PDB entry 3OTO | X-ray diffraction, 3.69 A resolution | chains A and I of the 21 polymer chains in the assembly

Chain A:
Molecule: 16S rRNA
Organism: Thermus thermophilus
Sequence (1522 nucleotides; each row starts with the number of its first residue; note: 42 numbers in that range are skipped by the numbering (no residue carries them; nothing is unmodelled there); a row labelled like 190A-190L holds insertion residues (190A, then the next letters in order); numbering starts at 0):
     0 UUUGUUGGAG AGUUUGAUCC UGGCUCAGGG UGAACGCUGG CGGCGUGCCU AAGACAUGCA
    60 AGUCGUGCGG G
    73 CCGCGGGGUU UU
    88 ACUCCG
    95 UGGUC
   101 AGCGGCGGAC GGGUGAGUAA CGCGUGGGU
  129A G
   130 ACCUACCCGG AAGAGGGGGA CAACCCGGGG AAACUCGGGC UAAUCCCCCA UGUGGACCCG
   190 C
190A-190L CCCUUGGGGUGU
   191 GUCCAAAGGG CUUU
   216 GCCCGCUUCC GGAUGGGCCC GCGUCCCAUC AGCUAGUUGG UGGGGUAAUG GCCCACCAAG
   276 GCGACGACGG GUAGCCGGUC UGAGAGGAUG GCCGGCCACA GGGGCACUGA GACACGGGCC
   336 CCACUCCUAC GGGAGGCAGC AGUUAGGAAU CUUCCGCAAU GGGCGCAAGC CUGACGGAGC
   396 GACGCCGCUU GGAGGAAGAA GCCCUUCGGG GUGUAAACUC CUGAA
   442 CCCGGGACGA AACCCCCGAC GA
   474 GGGGACUGAC GGUACCGGG
   494 GUAAUAGCGC CGGCCAACUC CGUGCCAGCA GCCGCGGUAA UACGGAGGGC GCGAGCGUUA
   554 CCCGGAUUCA CUGGGCGUAA AGGGCGUGUA GGCGGCCUGG GGCGUCCCAU GUGAAAGACC
   614 ACGGCUCAAC CGUGGGGGAG CGUGGGAUAC GCUCAGGCUA GACGGUGGGA GAGGGUGGUG
   674 GAAUUCCCGG AGUAGCGGUG AAAUGCGCAG AUACCGGGAG GAACGCCGAU GGCGAAGGCA
   734 GCCACCUGGU CCACCCGUGA CGCUGAGGCG CGAAAGCGUG GGGAGCAAAC CGGAUUAGAU
   794 ACCCGGGUAG UCCACGCCCU AAACGAUGCG CGCUAGGUCU CUGGGUCU
   848 CCUGGGGGCC GAAGCUAACG CGUUAAGCGC GCCGCCUGGG GAGUACGGCC GCAAGGCUGA
   908 AACUCAAAGG AAUUGACGGG GGCCCGCACA AGCGGUGGAG CAUGUGGUUU AAUUCGAAGC
   968 AACGCGAAGA ACCUUACCAG GCCUUGACAU GCUAGG
 1003A G
  1004 AACCCGGGUG AAAGCCUGGG GUGCCCC
1030A-1030D GCGA
  1031 GGGGAGCCCU AGCACAGGUG CUGCAUGGCC GUCGUCAGCU CGUGCCGUGA GGUGUUGGGU
  1091 UAAGUCCCGC AACGAGCGCA ACCCCCGCCG UUAGUUGCCA GCGGUUCGGC CGGGCACUCU
  1151 AACGGGACUG CCCGCGAAA
  1171 GCGGGAGGAA GGAGGGGACG ACGUCUGGUC AGCAUGGCCC UUACGGCCUG GGCGACACAC
  1231 GUGCUACAAU GCCCACUACA AAGCGAUGCC ACCCGGCAAC GGGGAGCUAA UCGCAAAAAG
  1291 GUGGGCCCAG UUCGGAUUGG GGUCUGCAAC CCGACCCCAU GAAGCCGGAA UCGCUAGUAA
  1351 UCGCGGAUCA G
 1361A C
  1362 CAUGCCGCGG UGAAUACGUU CCCGGGCCUU GUACACACCG CCCGUCACGC CAUGGGAGCG
  1422 GGCUCUACCC GAAGUCGCCG GG
  1446 AGCCUACGGG
  1459 CAGGCGCCGA GGGUAGGGCC CGUGACUGGG GCGAAGUCGU AACAAGGUAG CUGUACCGGA
  1519 AGGUGCGGCU GGAUCACCUC CUUUCU
Unresolved in the structure: 0-4, 1535-1538
Ion coordination: Mg2+ site 1: U12, G22; K+ site 1 near G21 (its only coordinating residue here); Mg2+ site 2 near C48 (its only coordinating residue here); K+ site 2: A53, A353; Mg2+ site 3 near U62 (its only coordinating residue here); Mg2+ site 4: A116, G117, G289; Mg2+ site 5: A116, G289; Mg2+ site 6: C121, G124, U125, G236; Mg2+ site 7 near A195 (its only coordinating residue here); K+ site 3: G297, G299, G558; K+ site 4 near G305 (its only coordinating residue here); K+ site 5 near C352 (its only coordinating residue here); 36 more Mg2+ sites not listed; 17 more K+ sites not listed
What the authors report for this chain:
  - contacts within the chain: G1516-A1519 (hydrogen bond)
  - conformationally variable residues (domain motion, loop rearrangement): A792, U793, A794, C1054, A1492, A1493, G1517, A1518, A1519

Chain I:
Name: 30S ribosomal protein S9
Organism: Thermus thermophilus
Amino-acid sequence (128 residues; numbered 1 to 128; the number before each row is that of its first residue):
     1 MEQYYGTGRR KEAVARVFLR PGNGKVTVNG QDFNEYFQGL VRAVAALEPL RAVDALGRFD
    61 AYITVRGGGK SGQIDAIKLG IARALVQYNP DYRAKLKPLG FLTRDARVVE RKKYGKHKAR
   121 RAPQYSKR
Unresolved in the structure: 1

Interface between chain A and chain I:
Pairs across the interface - 115 pairs, chain A then chain I:
  G942(A) with Gln124(I), base contact
  U943(A) with Gln124(I), sugar contact
  C970(A) with Ser126(I), base contact
  C1116(A) with Val108(I), sugar contact
  G1117(A) with Arg9(I), sugar contact; Arg104(I), hydrogen bond to the phosphate; Ala106(I), sugar contact
  C1118(A) with Arg9(I), salt bridge to the phosphate; Arg83(I), hydrogen bond to the phosphate; Arg104(I), salt bridge to the phosphate
  C1119(A) with Arg83(I), salt bridge to the phosphate
  G1127(A) with Arg16(I), hydrogen bond to the sugar
  C1128(A) with Arg16(I), salt bridge to the phosphate; Tyr62(I), hydrogen bond to the sugar; Arg66(I), salt bridge to the phosphate
  C1129(A) with Tyr62(I), phosphate contact
  A1130(A) with Gln3(I), hydrogen bond to the sugar; Phe18(I), sugar contact; Arg20(I), hydrogen bond to the phosphate; Tyr62(I), phosphate contact
  G1131(A) with Glu2(I), phosphate contact; Arg20(I), salt bridge to the phosphate
  C1147(A) with Tyr5(I), hydrogen bond to the sugar; Thr7(I), phosphate contact; Arg16(I), hydrogen bond to the base
  U1148(A) with Tyr5(I), sugar contact; Thr7(I), hydrogen bond to the phosphate; Val14(I), phosphate contact; Arg16(I), sugar contact
  C1149(A) with Arg9(I), salt bridge to the phosphate
  G1177(A) with Lys97(I), salt bridge to the phosphate
  G1178(A) with Arg93(I), salt bridge to the phosphate; Lys97(I), salt bridge to the phosphate
  A1179(A) with Arg93(I), salt bridge to the phosphate; Leu102(I), sugar contact; Thr103(I), phosphate contact; Arg104(I), hydrogen bond to the sugar
  A1180(A) with Thr103(I), hydrogen bond to the phosphate
  G1185(A) with Glu110(I), hydrogen bond to the sugar
  G1186(A) with Glu110(I), sugar contact; Lys113(I), hydrogen bond to the phosphate; Arg120(I), salt bridge to the phosphate
  G1187(A) with Lys113(I), salt bridge to the phosphate
  A1188(A) with Tyr114(I), hydrogen bond to the phosphate
  G1231(A) with Ser126(I), phosphate contact
  U1232(A) with Gln124(I), hydrogen bond to the phosphate; Tyr125(I), phosphate contact; Ser126(I), hydrogen bond to the phosphate
  G1233(A) with His117(I), salt bridge to the phosphate; Pro123(I), phosphate contact; Gln124(I), hydrogen bond to the phosphate
  A1248(A) with Tyr36(I), sugar contact; Lys70(I), sugar contact
  C1249(A) with Gly68(I), hydrogen bond to the sugar; Gly69(I), base contact; Lys70(I), base contact; Gln73(I), hydrogen bond to the sugar
  A1250(A) with Glu12(I), sugar contact; Gly67(I), phosphate contact; Gly68(I), sugar contact
  A1251(A) with Glu12(I), sugar contact
  G1290(A) with Leu40(I), sugar contact
  G1291(A) with Gln38(I), sugar contact; Gly39(I), phosphate contact
  C1342(A) with Gln124(I), sugar contact; Tyr125(I), sugar contact
  G1343(A) with Arg121(I), hydrogen bond to the sugar; Ala122(I), hydrogen bond to the sugar; Pro123(I), sugar contact; Tyr125(I), hydrogen bond to the phosphate
  C1344(A) with Lys116(I), salt bridge to the phosphate; Arg120(I), sugar contact; Ala122(I), phosphate contact
  U1345(A) with Arg120(I), salt bridge to the phosphate
  A1346(A) with Arg120(I), salt bridge to the phosphate
  G1347(A) with Arg10(I), hydrogen bond to the base; Lys11(I), base contact; Arg107(I), hydrogen bond to the base; Val108(I), hydrogen bond to the sugar; Val109(I), sugar contact
  U1348(A) with Val108(I), phosphate contact; Val109(I), phosphate contact; Glu110(I), hydrogen bond to the phosphate; Arg120(I), phosphate contact
  A1349(A) with Lys118(I), salt bridge to the phosphate; Arg120(I), hydrogen bond to the phosphate; Arg121(I), hydrogen bond to the phosphate
  A1350(A) with Lys118(I), salt bridge to the phosphate; Arg121(I), salt bridge to the phosphate
  U1351(A) with Lys118(I), base contact
  C1366(A) with His117(I), salt bridge to the phosphate
  C1367(A) with Lys112(I), salt bridge to the phosphate; Gly115(I), hydrogen bond to the phosphate; Lys116(I), phosphate contact
  G1368(A) with Arg111(I), salt bridge to the phosphate; Lys112(I), salt bridge to the phosphate; Lys113(I), phosphate contact; Tyr114(I), hydrogen bond to the phosphate
  C1369(A) with Arg111(I), phosphate contact; Lys112(I), hydrogen bond to the phosphate
  G1370(A) with Glu12(I), phosphate contact; Val109(I), phosphate contact
  G1371(A) with Lys11(I), phosphate contact; Glu12(I), phosphate contact; Gly68(I), sugar contact; Gly69(I), phosphate contact; Val109(I), phosphate contact
  U1372(A) with Lys11(I), salt bridge to the phosphate; Gly69(I), phosphate contact; Lys70(I), phosphate contact; Ser71(I), hydrogen bond to the phosphate; Gly72(I), hydrogen bond to the phosphate
  G1373(A) with Lys11(I), hydrogen bond to the base; Arg42(I), salt bridge to the phosphate; Ser71(I), hydrogen bond to the phosphate
Interface residues without a listed pair, chain A (53 interface residues in all): G941, C1189, U1341
Interface residues without a listed pair, chain I (53 interface residues in all): Ala119

In short:
The chain A/chain I interface involves 53 residues from each chain; the contacts include 35 hydrogen bonds and
26 salt bridges. Polar contacts include C1147(A)-Arg16(I), G1347(A)-Arg10(I) and G1347(A)-Arg107(I). U12(A)
and G22(A) coordinate Mg2+ site 1. The paper reports conformational variability at A792(A), U793(A) and
A794(A) among others; contacts within the chain involving G1516(A) and A1519(A).
Chain A is 16S rRNA and chain I is 30S ribosomal protein S9, both from Thermus thermophilus; the structure,
Crystal Structure of the 30S ribosomal subunit from a KsgA mutant of Thermus thermophilus (HB8), was
determined by X-ray diffraction.
